Entry 5WC5 (X-ray diffraction, 2.30 A resolution); this record covers chains B and R.

Chain B:
Protein: Small conductance calcium-activated potassium channel protein 2
From: Homo sapiens
UniProt: Q9H2S1 (KCNN2_HUMAN); residues 396-487 here correspond to UniProt positions 395-486 (UniProt number = residue number - 1)
Chain sequence (95 residues; numbered 395 to 489; the number before each row is that of its first residue):
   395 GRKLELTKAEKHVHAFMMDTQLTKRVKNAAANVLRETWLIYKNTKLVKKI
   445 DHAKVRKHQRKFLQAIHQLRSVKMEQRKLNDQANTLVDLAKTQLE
Construct notes: expression tag (395, 488-489); engineered mutation Ala-409 (Asn408 in Q9H2S1)
Small-molecule neighbours: 7-fluoro-3-(hydroxyamino)-2H-indol-2-one (AJV): Ala-477, Leu-480, Val-481
Reported in the primary citation:
  - binding site for 7-fluoro-3-(hydroxyamino)-2H-indol-2-one: Ala-477, Leu-480

Chain R:
Protein: Calmodulin-1
From: Homo sapiens
UniProt: P0DP23 (CALM1_HUMAN); residues 4-147 here correspond to UniProt positions 5-148 (UniProt number = residue number + 1)
Chain sequence (146 residues; numbered 2 to 147; the number before each row is that of its first residue):
     2 AALTEEQIAEFKEAFSLFDKDGDGTITTKELGTVMRSLGQNPTEAELQDM
    52 INEVDADGNGTIDFPEFLTMMARKMKDTDSEEEIREAFRVFDKDGNGYIS
   102 AAELRHVMTNLGEKLTDEEVDEMIREADIDGDGQVNYEEFVQMMTA
Construct notes: expression tag (2-3)
Ion coordination: Ca2+ site 1: Asp-20, Asp-22, Asp-24, Thr-26, Glu-31; Ca2+ site 2: Asp-56, Asp-58, Asn-60, Thr-62, Glu-67
Small-molecule neighbours: 7-fluoro-3-(hydroxyamino)-2H-indol-2-one (AJV): Phe-19, Ile-27, Leu-32, Met-51, Glu-54, Val-55, Ile-63, Phe-68, Met-71, Met-72
UniProt features mapped onto this chain:
  - binding site (Ca(2+)): Asp-20, Asp-22, Asp-24, Thr-26, Glu-31, Asp-56, Asp-58, Asn-60, Thr-62, Glu-67, Asp-93, Asp-95, Asn-97, Tyr-99, Glu-104, Asp-129, Asp-131, Asp-133, Gln-135, Glu-140
  - modified residue: Lys-21 (N6-acetyllysine), Thr-44 (Phosphothreonine), Ser-81 (Phosphoserine), Lys-94 (N6-acetyllysine), Tyr-99 (Phosphotyrosine), Ser-101 (Phosphoserine), Thr-110 (Phosphothreonine), Lys-115 (N6,N6,N6-trimethyllysine), Tyr-138 (Phosphotyrosine)
  - cross-link: Lys-21 (Glycyl lysine isopeptide (Lys-Gly) (interchain with G-Cter in SUMO2))
Reported in the primary citation:
  - binding site for 7-fluoro-3-(hydroxyamino)-2H-indol-2-one: Met-51, Met-71

How chain B and chain R interact:
Residue-residue contacts (57; chain B residue first):
  Arg-396(B) / Asp-78(R)  salt bridge
  Leu-398(B) / Ser-81(R)  hydrogen bond (backbone-side chain)
  Leu-398(B) / Met-145(R)
  Leu-398(B) / Thr-146(R)
  Glu-399(B) / Asp-78(R)
  Glu-399(B) / Thr-79(R)
  Leu-400(B) / Asp-78(R)
  Leu-400(B) / Thr-79(R)  hydrogen bond (backbone-backbone)
  Leu-400(B) / Ser-81(R)
  Thr-401(B) / Lys-75(R)
  Thr-401(B) / Lys-77(R)
  Thr-401(B) / Asp-78(R)  hydrogen bond (backbone-side chain)
  Lys-402(B) / Lys-77(R)  hydrogen bond (backbone-backbone)
  Lys-402(B) / Asp-78(R)
  Lys-402(B) / Thr-79(R)
  Glu-404(B) / Lys-75(R)  salt bridge
  Phe-410(B) / Asp-50(R)
  Phe-410(B) / Met-51(R)  hydrophobic
  Phe-410(B) / Glu-54(R)
  Met-412(B) / Asn-53(R)
  Asp-413(B) / Asp-50(R)
  Glu-469(B) / Glu-47(R)
  Lys-472(B) / Glu-47(R)  salt bridge
  Leu-473(B) / Glu-47(R)
  Leu-473(B) / Asp-50(R)
  Leu-473(B) / Met-51(R)
  Gln-476(B) / Met-36(R)
  Gln-476(B) / Gln-41(R)
  Gln-476(B) / Pro-43(R)
  Gln-476(B) / Glu-47(R)  hydrogen bond
  Gln-476(B) / Met-51(R)
  Ala-477(B) / Met-51(R)
  Asn-478(B) / Lys-75(R)
  Thr-479(B) / Leu-39(R)
  Thr-479(B) / Gln-41(R)  hydrogen bond
  Leu-480(B) / Phe-19(R)
  Leu-480(B) / Met-36(R)  hydrophobic
  Leu-480(B) / Met-51(R)  hydrophobic
  Val-481(B) / Met-72(R)
  Val-481(B) / Lys-75(R)
  Leu-483(B) / Leu-18(R)
  Leu-483(B) / Phe-19(R)  hydrophobic
  Leu-483(B) / Val-35(R)  hydrophobic
  Ala-484(B) / Phe-12(R)
  Ala-484(B) / Ala-15(R)
  Ala-484(B) / Phe-19(R)  hydrophobic
  Ala-484(B) / Met-72(R)  hydrophobic
  Lys-485(B) / Lys-75(R)  hydrogen bond (side chain-backbone)
  Lys-485(B) / Met-76(R)  hydrogen bond (side chain-backbone)
  Lys-485(B) / Lys-77(R)
  Lys-485(B) / Asp-78(R)  salt bridge
  Gln-487(B) / Glu-11(R)
  Gln-487(B) / Glu-14(R)
  Gln-487(B) / Ala-15(R)
  Leu-488(B) / Glu-11(R)
  Leu-488(B) / Phe-12(R)  hydrophobic
  Leu-488(B) / Met-76(R)  hydrophobic
Also at the interface, not in a pair above, chain B (26 interface residues in all): Ala-409, Thr-486
Also at the interface, not in a pair above, chain R (30 interface residues in all): Gln-8, Leu-32, Phe-68, Asp-80, Ile-85

In short:
The interface between chain B and chain R involves 26 residues on one side and 30 on the other; the contacts
include 8 hydrogen bonds and 4 salt bridges. Polar pairs include Arg-396(B)/Asp-78(R), Glu-404(B)/Lys-75(R)
and Lys-472(B)/Glu-47(R). The paper reports a binding site for 7-fluoro-3-(hydroxyamino)-2H-indol-2-one at
Ala-477(B), Leu-480(B) and Met-51(R) among others.
Chain B is Small conductance calcium-activated potassium channel protein 2 and chain R is Calmodulin-1, both
from Homo sapiens; the structure, Structural insights into the potency of SK/IK channel positive modulators,
was determined by X-ray diffraction (same publication as 5WBX).
